6EA3 - chains A and B; structure by X-ray diffraction, 1.65 A resolution.

Chain A:
Name: MbtH-like protein
From: Thermobifida fusca (strain YX)
UniProt: Q47NS3 (Q47NS3_THEFY); residues 1-74 here = UniProt positions 1-74
Chain sequence (81 residues; row label = number of the first residue in the row; numbers below 1 keep their minus sign (Ala-6 is residue -6)):
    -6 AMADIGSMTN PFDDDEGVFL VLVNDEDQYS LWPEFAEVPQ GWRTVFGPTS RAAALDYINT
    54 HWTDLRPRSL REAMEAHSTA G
Disordered / not traced: -6 to 1, 72-74
Differences from the reference sequence: expression tag (-6 to 0)

Chain B:
Name: adenylation domain of Fuscachelin synthetase component H
From: Thermobifida fusca (strain YX)
UniProt: Q47NS0 (Q47NS0_THEFY); residue numbers follow UniProt; this construct covers 421-958
Chain sequence (557 residues; each row starts with the number of its first residue):
   402 GSHMASMTGG QQMGRGSEFD SERPLCAFDL LGDAERAALA AHNATRHPLA EHTLTALVDA
   462 AAHTHADRVA LIADGIRLTY REVHDRAGRL AALLAERGVA PGDVVAVALP RSADLVIALL
   522 GVLRAGAAYL PLDVDHPPAR LAAMVERARA GTVVTCQGAL PRLGDRLPGT VVVDDAATRD
   582 RLAGLEPLPT RDVHPDQLAY TIFTSGSTGE PKGVGVAHRA IANRLQWMQH TYRLTPEDRV
   642 AQKTPVGFDV SVWEFFWPLI TGATLVVARP GGHRDPAYLA ALFAEHKVTV CHFVPSLLRV
   702 FLNEPTARRA TALRQVIVSG EALDADLARA WARTLPQARL DNLYGPTEAA VDVTSHPVCG
   762 AGTEPVRDPV PIGRPVWNTE LYVLDSSLRP LPTGAVGELY LGGVQLARGY VGRPGMTASR
   822 FVANPFGPPG SRLYRTGDLV RRRADGAVEY LGRVDDQVKI NGVRVEPGEV EAVLRAQPGV
   882 ADAAVAARPA PAGGLRLVGY LVPDGSPPDV DEVRRGLADR LPAAWVPAAF VVVDALPLTV
   942 NGKLRRDALP DPDPGPV
Disordered / not traced: 402-444, 563-567, 609-610, 869-958
Differences from the reference sequence: expression tag (402-420)

Chain A / chain B interface:
Contacting residue pairs (50):
  Asn3(A) - Glu799(B)  hydrogen bond
  Asn3(A) - Tyr801(B)  hydrogen bond
  Asn3(A) - Arg836(B)
  Pro4(A) - Ser787(B)
  Pro4(A) - Leu789(B)  hydrophobic
  Phe5(A) - Leu789(B)  hydrophobic
  Phe5(A) - Tyr801(B)
  Phe5(A) - Ser820(B)
  Phe5(A) - Val823(B)  hydrophobic
  Phe5(A) - Arg836(B)
  Asp6(A) - Arg836(B)  salt bridge
  Asn17(A) - Gly831(B)  hydrogen bond (side chain-backbone)
  Gln21(A) - Arg833(B)
  Tyr22(A) - Ala819(B)
  Ser23(A) - Ala819(B)
  Ser23(A) - Val823(B)
  Ser23(A) - Ala824(B)  hydrogen bond (side chain-backbone)
  Leu24(A) - Ala819(B)  hydrogen bond (backbone-backbone)
  Leu24(A) - Ser820(B)
  Trp25(A) - Leu789(B)  hydrophobic
  Trp25(A) - Ala824(B)
  Pro26(A) - Leu789(B)  hydrophobic
  Phe28(A) - Ser787(B)
  Phe28(A) - Ser788(B)
  Ala29(A) - Leu789(B)  hydrophobic
  Pro32(A) - Ala824(B)  hydrophobic
  Pro32(A) - Asn825(B)
  Pro32(A) - Pro826(B)
  Gln33(A) - Pro830(B)
  Gln33(A) - Gly831(B)  hydrogen bond (backbone-backbone)
  Gly34(A) - Pro830(B)
  Gly34(A) - Gly831(B)
  Trp35(A) - Ala824(B)
  Trp35(A) - Gly831(B)
  Trp35(A) - Ser832(B)  hydrogen bond (side chain-backbone)
  Trp35(A) - Arg833(B)
  Leu48(A) - Gly816(B)
  Ile51(A) - Pro815(B)
  Ile51(A) - Gly816(B)
  Ile51(A) - Ala819(B)  hydrophobic
  Asn52(A) - Pro815(B)
  Asn52(A) - Gly816(B)  hydrogen bond (side chain-backbone)
  Trp55(A) - Pro815(B)
  Trp55(A) - Thr818(B)
  Leu58(A) - Arg809(B)
  Leu58(A) - Tyr811(B)
  Arg59(A) - Arg809(B)
  Leu63(A) - His595(B)
  Leu63(A) - Asp597(B)
  Leu63(A) - Arg809(B)
Other interface residues (no listed pair), chain A (30 interface residues in all): Thr2, Leu15, Arg44, Pro60, Ala66, Met67
Other interface residues (no listed pair), chain B (29 interface residues in all): Gln598, Gly810, Val812, Gly813, Phe822, Val855

Summary:
The interface between chain A and chain B involves 30 residues on one side and 29 on the other; the contacts
include 8 hydrogen bonds and 1 salt bridge. Polar contacts include Asp6(A)-Arg836(B), Asn3(A)-Glu799(B) and
Asn3(A)-Tyr801(B).
Here chain A is MbtH-like protein and chain B is adenylation domain of Fuscachelin synthetase component H,
both from Thermobifida fusca (strain YX). Entry 6EA3 (Thermobifida fusca FscH adenylation domain complexed
with MbtH-like protein FscK and Ser-AMP) was determined by X-ray diffraction.
